PDB entry 6MNQ | X-ray diffraction, 1.80 A resolution | chains P and H of the 3 polymer chains in the assembly

== Chain P ==
Name: Envelope glycoprotein
UniProtKB: A0A0K0KAD3 (A0A0K0KAD3_9HIV1); the author numbering skips numbers that UniProt does not, so the offset changes along the chain: 301-309 = UniProt 71-79; 312-325 = UniProt 80-93
Sequence (23 residues; row label = number of the first residue in the row; note: 2 numbers in that range are skipped by the numbering (no residue carries them; nothing is unmodelled there)):
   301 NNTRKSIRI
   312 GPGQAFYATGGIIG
Unresolved in the structure: 301-304, 319-325

== Chain H ==
Name: Ab DH727.2 heavy chain Fab fragment
Organism: Macaca mulatta
Notes: antibody fragment or engineered binder
Sequence (221 residues; numbered 1 to 217 plus 4 insertion-coded residues; the number before each row is that of its first residue; a row labelled like 82A-82C holds insertion residues (82A, then the next letters in order)):
     1 QVQLVQSGAEVKKPGASVKLSCKASGNTFSIYGISWVRQAPGQGLEWMGG
    51 II
   52A P
    53 PAGLTNYVQRFQGRVTITADTSTTTVYMEL
82A-82C SSL
    83 TSEDTAVYYCAIRIGRGFDYWGQGVLVTVSSASTKGPSVFPLAPSSRSTS
   133 ESTAALGCLVKDYFPEPVTVSWNSGSLTSGVHTFPAVLQSSGLYSLSSVV
   183 TVPSSSLGTQTYVCNVNHKPSNTKVDKRVEIKTCG
Unresolved in the structure: 127-134, 215-217
Disulfides: Cys22-Cys92, Cys140-Cys196

== Interface between chain P and chain H ==
Contacting residue pairs (12):
  Ile307(P) - Ile31(H)  hydrophobic
  Ile307(P) - Ile96(H)
  Ile307(P) - Gly97(H)
  Arg308(P) - Gly97(H)
  Ile309(P) - Ile31(H)  hydrophobic
  Ile309(P) - Gly33(H)
  Ile309(P) - Ile52(H)  hydrophobic
  Ile309(P) - Arg95(H)  hydrogen bond (backbone-side chain)
  Ile309(P) - Gly97(H)
  Gln315(P) - Ile52(H)
  Gln315(P) - Asn58(H)  hydrogen bond
  Phe317(P) - Ile31(H)  hydrophobic
Other interface residues (no listed pair), chain H (10 interface residues in all): Tyr32, Ala54, Leu56
Interface features reported in the paper:
  - specific contacts: Ile309(P)-Arg95(H) (backbone contact), Gln315(P)-Asn58(H) (hydrogen bond)
  - epitope / paratope residues, chain P: Ile309(P), Gln315(P)
  - epitope / paratope residues, chain H: Asn58(H), Arg95(H)

== In short ==
5 residues of chain P face 10 of chain H across their interface; the contacts include 2 hydrogen bonds. Among
the polar pairs are Ile309(P)-Arg95(H) and Gln315(P)-Asn58(H). The paper describes a backbone contact between
Ile309(P) and Arg95(H); a hydrogen bond between Gln315(P) and Asn58(H). The paper reports epitope/paratope
residues Ile309(P), Gln315(P) and Asn58(H) among others.
Chain P is Envelope glycoprotein and chain H is Ab DH727.2 heavy chain Fab fragment (Macaca mulatta); the
structure, Rhesus macaque anti-HIV V3 antibody DH727.2 with gp120 V3 ZAM18 peptide, was determined by X-ray
diffraction together with 6MNS from the same study.
